PDB entry 5YRS | X-ray diffraction, 1.76 A resolution | chains A and B of the 3 polymer chains in the assembly

== Chain A ==
Name: Protease
Source organism: Human immunodeficiency virus 1
Notes: EC 3.4.23.16
Reference sequence: P04585 (POL_HV1H2); residues 1-99 here correspond to UniProt positions 489-587 (UniProt number = residue number + 488)
Chain sequence (104 residues; row label = number of the first residue in the row):
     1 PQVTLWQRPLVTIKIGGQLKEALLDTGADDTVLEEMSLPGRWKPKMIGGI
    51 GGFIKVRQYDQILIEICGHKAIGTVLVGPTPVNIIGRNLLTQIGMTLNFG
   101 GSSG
Not modelled in the structure: 100-104
Differences from the reference sequence: engineered mutation Met95 (Cys583 in P04585); expression tag (100-104)
UniProt features mapped onto this chain:
  - region (Dimerization of protease): Pro1 to Leu5, Gly49 to Lys55, Asn88 to Gly94, Thr96 to Phe99
  - active site: Asp25 (For protease activity)
  - site: Phe99 (Cleavage)

== Chain B ==
Name: Protease
Source organism: Human immunodeficiency virus 1
Notes: EC 3.4.23.16
Reference sequence: P04585 (POL_HV1H2); residues 1001-1099 here correspond to UniProt positions 489-587 (UniProt number = residue number - 512)
Chain sequence (104 residues; row label = number of the first residue in the row):
  1001 PQVTLWQRPLVTIKIGGQLKEALLDTGADDTVLEEMSLPGRWKPKMIGGI
  1051 GGFIKVRQYDQILIEICGHKAIGTVLVGPTPVNIIGRNLLTQIGATLNFG
  1101 GSSG
Not modelled in the structure: 1104
Differences from the reference sequence: engineered mutation Ala1095 (Cys583 in P04585); expression tag (1100-1104)
UniProt features mapped onto this chain:
  - region (Dimerization of protease): Pro1001 to Leu1005, Gly1049 to Lys1055, Asn1088 to Gly1094, Thr1096 to Phe1099
  - active site: Asp1025 (For protease activity)
  - site: Phe1099 (Cleavage)

== How chain A and chain B interact ==
Pairs across the interface - 99 pairs, chain A then chain B:
  Pro1(A) - Leu1097(B)
  Pro1(A) - Asn1098(B)
  Pro1(A) - Phe1099(B)  hydrogen bond (backbone-backbone)
  Pro1(A) - Gly1101(B)
  Gln2(A) - Thr1096(B)  hydrogen bond
  Gln2(A) - Leu1097(B)
  Gln2(A) - Asn1098(B)
  Val3(A) - Thr1096(B)
  Val3(A) - Leu1097(B)  hydrogen bond (backbone-backbone)
  Leu5(A) - Thr1026(B)
  Leu5(A) - Arg1087(B)  hydrogen bond (backbone-side chain)
  Leu5(A) - Leu1090(B)  hydrophobic
  Leu5(A) - Thr1091(B)
  Leu5(A) - Ala1095(B)
  Trp6(A) - Arg1087(B)  hydrogen bond (backbone-side chain)
  Trp6(A) - Thr1091(B)
  Gln7(A) - Arg1087(B)
  Arg8(A) - Asp1029(B)  salt bridge
  Arg8(A) - Arg1087(B)
  Pro9(A) - Thr1026(B)
  Pro9(A) - Arg1087(B)
  Leu23(A) - Gly1027(B)
  Leu24(A) - Thr1026(B)  hydrogen bond (backbone-side chain)
  Leu24(A) - Leu1097(B)  hydrophobic
  Asp25(A) - Asp1025(B)
  Asp25(A) - Thr1026(B)
  Asp25(A) - Gly1027(B)
  Thr26(A) - Leu1005(B)
  Thr26(A) - Pro1009(B)
  Thr26(A) - Leu1024(B)  hydrogen bond (side chain-backbone)
  Thr26(A) - Asp1025(B)
  Thr26(A) - Thr1026(B)  hydrogen bond (side chain-backbone)
  Thr26(A) - Leu1097(B)
  Gly27(A) - Leu1023(B)
  Gly27(A) - Asp1025(B)
  Asp29(A) - Arg1008(B)  salt bridge
  Gly48(A) - Ile1050(B)
  Gly49(A) - Ile1050(B)
  Gly49(A) - Pro1081(B)
  Ile50(A) - Gly1049(B)
  Ile50(A) - Ile1050(B)  hydrogen bond (backbone-backbone)
  Ile50(A) - Gly1051(B)  hydrogen bond (backbone-backbone)
  Ile50(A) - Gly1052(B)
  Ile50(A) - Ile1054(B)  hydrophobic
  Ile50(A) - Thr1080(B)
  Ile50(A) - Pro1081(B)
  Gly51(A) - Gly1051(B)
  Gly51(A) - Gly1052(B)
  Gly51(A) - Phe1053(B)
  Gly51(A) - Ile1054(B)
  Gly52(A) - Gly1051(B)
  Ile54(A) - Ile1050(B)
  Ile54(A) - Gly1051(B)
  Cys67(A) - Phe1099(B)  hydrophobic
  His69(A) - Gly1100(B)
  His69(A) - Gly1101(B)
  Thr80(A) - Ile1050(B)
  Pro81(A) - Gly1049(B)
  Pro81(A) - Ile1050(B)
  Arg87(A) - Leu1005(B)  hydrogen bond (side chain-backbone)
  Arg87(A) - Trp1006(B)
  Arg87(A) - Gln1007(B)
  Arg87(A) - Arg1008(B)
  Arg87(A) - Pro1009(B)
  Leu90(A) - Leu1005(B)  hydrophobic
  Thr91(A) - Leu1005(B)
  Thr91(A) - Trp1006(B)
  Ile93(A) - Phe1099(B)
  Ile93(A) - Gly1100(B)  hydrogen bond (backbone-backbone)
  Gly94(A) - Asn1098(B)
  Gly94(A) - Phe1099(B)
  Gly94(A) - Gly1100(B)
  Met95(A) - Leu1005(B)
  Met95(A) - Leu1097(B)  hydrophobic
  Met95(A) - Asn1098(B)
  Met95(A) - Phe1099(B)  hydrophobic
  Thr96(A) - Gln1002(B)
  Thr96(A) - Val1003(B)
  Thr96(A) - Thr1096(B)
  Thr96(A) - Leu1097(B)
  Thr96(A) - Asn1098(B)  hydrogen bond (backbone-backbone)
  Leu97(A) - Pro1001(B)
  Leu97(A) - Gln1002(B)
  Leu97(A) - Val1003(B)  hydrogen bond (backbone-backbone)
  Leu97(A) - Leu1024(B)  hydrophobic
  Leu97(A) - Thr1096(B)
  Leu97(A) - Leu1097(B)  hydrophobic
  Asn98(A) - Pro1001(B)
  Asn98(A) - Gln1002(B)  hydrogen bond
  Asn98(A) - Val1003(B)
  Asn98(A) - Gly1094(B)
  Asn98(A) - Ala1095(B)
  Asn98(A) - Thr1096(B)  hydrogen bond (backbone-backbone)
  Asn98(A) - Asn1098(B)
  Phe99(A) - Pro1001(B)  hydrogen bond (backbone-backbone)
  Phe99(A) - Cys1067(B)  hydrophobic
  Phe99(A) - Ile1093(B)
  Phe99(A) - Gly1094(B)
  Phe99(A) - Ala1095(B)  hydrophobic
Other interface residues (no listed pair), chain A (40 interface residues in all): Thr4, Val32, Ile47, Phe53, Pro79, Ile84
Other interface residues (no listed pair), chain B (43 interface residues in all): Thr1004, Val1032, Ile1047, Gly1048, His1069, Ile1084, Ser1102, Ser1103

== In short ==
40 residues of chain A and 43 residues of chain B are in contact; the contacts include 17 hydrogen bonds and 2
salt bridges. Polar contacts include Arg8(A)-Asp1029(B), Asp29(A)-Arg1008(B) and Gln2(A)-Thr1096(B). UniProt
lists active-site residue Asp25(A) on chain A; active-site residue Asp1025(B) on chain B.
Here chain A is Protease and chain B is Protease, both from Human immunodeficiency virus 1. Entry 5YRS (X-ray
Snapshot of HIV-1 Protease in Action: Observation of Tetrahedral Intermediate and Its SIHB with Catalytic ...)
was determined by X-ray diffraction.
